Entry 5YUC (X-ray diffraction, 3.40 A resolution); this record covers chain A.

# Chain A
Protein: Ion transport protein
Organism: Arcobacter butzleri
Reference sequence: A0A239WB15 (A0A239WB15_9PROT); residues 1001-1267 here correspond to UniProt positions 1-267 (UniProt number = residue number - 1000)
Chain sequence (271 residues; numbered 997 to 1267; the number before each row is that of its first residue):
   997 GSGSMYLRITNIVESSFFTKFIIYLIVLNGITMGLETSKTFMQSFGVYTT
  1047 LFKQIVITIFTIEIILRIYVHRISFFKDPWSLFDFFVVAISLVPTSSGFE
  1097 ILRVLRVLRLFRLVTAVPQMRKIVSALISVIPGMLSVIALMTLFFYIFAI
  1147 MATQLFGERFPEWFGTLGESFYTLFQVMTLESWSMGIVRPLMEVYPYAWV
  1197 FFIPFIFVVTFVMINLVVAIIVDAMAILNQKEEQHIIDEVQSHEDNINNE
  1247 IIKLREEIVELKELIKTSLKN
Unresolved in the structure: 997-998, 1228-1267
Sequence notes: expression tag (997-1000); engineered mutation Lys1049 (Asn49 in A0A239WB15)
Residues lining bound ligands: chapso (1N7): Val1113, Gln1115, Met1116, Pro1128, Gly1129, Leu1131, Ser1132, Ala1135, Asp1219

# In short
Ligands of chain A: chapso.
Chain A is Ion transport protein (Arcobacter butzleri); the structure, Crystal structure of voltage-gated
sodium channel NavAb N49K mutant, was determined by X-ray diffraction together with 5YUA and 5YUB from the
same study.
